Entry 3PX0 (X-ray diffraction, 1.73 A resolution); this record covers chains A and B of the 3 polymer chains in the assembly.

== Chain A ==
Molecule: DNA polymerase I
Source organism: Geobacillus kaustophilus
Notes: EC 2.7.7.7; fragment: Bacillus Fragment (analogous to E. coli Klenow Fragment)
UniProt: Q5KWC1 (Q5KWC1_GEOKA); residues 285-876 here correspond to UniProt positions 287-878 (UniProt number = residue number + 2)
Chain sequence (592 residues; numbered 285 to 876; the number before each row is that of its first residue):
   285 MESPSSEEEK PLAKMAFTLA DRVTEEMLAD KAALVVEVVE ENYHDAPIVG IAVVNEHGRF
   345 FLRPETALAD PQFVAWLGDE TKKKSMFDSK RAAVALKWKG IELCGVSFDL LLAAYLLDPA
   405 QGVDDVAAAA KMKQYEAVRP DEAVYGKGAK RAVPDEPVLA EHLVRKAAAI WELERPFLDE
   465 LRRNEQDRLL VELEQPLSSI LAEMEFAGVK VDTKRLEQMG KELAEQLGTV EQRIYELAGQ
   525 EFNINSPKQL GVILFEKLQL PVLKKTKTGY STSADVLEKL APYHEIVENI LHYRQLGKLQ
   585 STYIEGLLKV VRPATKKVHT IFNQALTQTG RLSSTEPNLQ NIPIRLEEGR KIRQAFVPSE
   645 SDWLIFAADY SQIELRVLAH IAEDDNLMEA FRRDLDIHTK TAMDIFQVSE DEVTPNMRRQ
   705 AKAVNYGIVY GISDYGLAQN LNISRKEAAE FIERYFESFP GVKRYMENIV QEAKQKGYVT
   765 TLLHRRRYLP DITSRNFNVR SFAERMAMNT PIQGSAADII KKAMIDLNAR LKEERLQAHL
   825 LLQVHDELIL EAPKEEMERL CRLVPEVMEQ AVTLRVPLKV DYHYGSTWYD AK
Not modelled in the structure: 285-297, 680-701
Differences from the reference sequence: engineered mutation Ala-598 (Asp600 in Q5KWC1), Tyr-710 (Phe712 in Q5KWC1)
Ion coordination: Mn2+: Asp-653, Tyr-654, Asp-830 (together with 2'-deoxycytidine-5'-triphosphate)
Ligand contacts:
  - 2'-deoxycytidine-5'-triphosphate (DCP), molecule 1: Glu-469, Gln-470, Asp-471, Arg-472, Leu-473, Leu-766, Leu-767, His-768
  - 2'-deoxycytidine-5'-triphosphate (DCP), molecule 2: Arg-615, Asp-653, Tyr-654, Ser-655, Gln-656, Ile-657, Glu-658, Arg-702, Lys-706, Ala-707, Tyr-710, Tyr-714, Asp-830

== Chain B ==
Molecule: 9-nt DNA strand
Notes: fragment: DNA primer strand
Sequence (9 nucleotides; each row starts with the number of its first residue):
    21 CCTGACTCC
Modified / non-standard residues: DOC (2',3'-dideoxycytidine-5'-monophosphate) at position 29

== Chain A / chain B interface ==
Residue-residue contacts (34; chain A residue first):
  Pro-531(A) / DG24(B)  phosphate contact
  Pro-531(A) / DA25(B)  phosphate contact
  Thr-550(A) / DG24(B)  hydrogen bond to the phosphate
  Lys-551(A) / DT23(B)  salt bridge to the phosphate
  Lys-551(A) / DG24(B)  phosphate contact
  Thr-552(A) / DT23(B)  phosphate contact
  Thr-552(A) / DG24(B)  hydrogen bond to the phosphate
  Ser-555(A) / DA25(B)  phosphate contact
  Thr-556(A) / DA25(B)  hydrogen bond to the phosphate
  Ser-557(A) / DA25(B)  phosphate contact
  Ala-558(A) / DC26(B)  hydrogen bond to the phosphate
  Leu-575(A) / DC26(B)  phosphate contact
  Arg-578(A) / DA25(B)  hydrogen bond to the phosphate
  Arg-578(A) / DC26(B)  salt bridge to the phosphate
  Gln-579(A) / DC26(B)  phosphate contact
  Gln-579(A) / DT27(B)  phosphate contact
  Lys-582(A) / DC26(B)  base contact
  Tyr-587(A) / DT27(B)  hydrogen bond to the sugar
  Arg-615(A) / DOC_29(B)  hydrogen bond to the base
  Gln-624(A) / DC28(B)  sugar contact
  Asn-625(A) / DT27(B)  hydrogen bond to the base
  Asn-625(A) / DC28(B)  sugar contact
  Ile-626(A) / DC28(B)  sugar contact
  Pro-627(A) / DT27(B)  phosphate contact
  Pro-627(A) / DC28(B)  phosphate contact
  Ile-628(A) / DC28(B)  hydrogen bond to the phosphate
  Ile-628(A) / DOC_29(B)  phosphate contact
  Arg-629(A) / DT27(B)  salt bridge to the phosphate
  Arg-629(A) / DC28(B)  salt bridge to the phosphate
  Arg-703(A) / DOC_29(B)  salt bridge to the phosphate
  Val-828(A) / DOC_29(B)  sugar contact
  His-829(A) / DOC_29(B)  sugar contact
  Asp-830(A) / DOC_29(B)  sugar contact
  Glu-831(A) / DOC_29(B)  sugar contact
Also at the interface, not in a pair above, chain A (28 interface residues in all): Tyr-554, Leu-630, Arg-637

== Overview ==
28 residues of chain A and 7 residues of chain B are in contact, with 9 hydrogen bonds and 5 salt bridges.
Polar contacts include Arg-615(A)/DOC_29(B), Asn-625(A)/DT27(B) and Tyr-587(A)/DT27(B). Chain A binds
2'-deoxycytidine-5'-triphosphate. Asp-653(A), Tyr-654(A) and Asp-830(A) coordinate Mn2+.
Chain A is DNA polymerase I (Geobacillus kaustophilus) and chain B is a 9-nt DNA strand; the structure,
Crystal Structure of Bacillus DNA Polymerase I Large Fragment Bound to DNA and dCTP-dA Mismatch (tautomer)
..., was determined by X-ray diffraction, deposited together with 3PV8, 3PX4, 3PX6, 3TAP, 3TAQ, 3TAR, 3THV and
3TI0.
